PDB entry 8Z8J | electron microscopy, 3.16 A resolution | chains B and E of the 5 polymer chains in the assembly

Chain B:
Molecule: RNA-directed RNA polymerase catalytic subunit
From: Thogoto virus (isolate SiAr 126)
Notes: EC 2.7.7.48
UniProtKB: O41353 (RDRP_THOGV); residue numbers follow UniProt; this construct covers 1-710
Sequence (710 residues; each row starts with the number of its first residue):
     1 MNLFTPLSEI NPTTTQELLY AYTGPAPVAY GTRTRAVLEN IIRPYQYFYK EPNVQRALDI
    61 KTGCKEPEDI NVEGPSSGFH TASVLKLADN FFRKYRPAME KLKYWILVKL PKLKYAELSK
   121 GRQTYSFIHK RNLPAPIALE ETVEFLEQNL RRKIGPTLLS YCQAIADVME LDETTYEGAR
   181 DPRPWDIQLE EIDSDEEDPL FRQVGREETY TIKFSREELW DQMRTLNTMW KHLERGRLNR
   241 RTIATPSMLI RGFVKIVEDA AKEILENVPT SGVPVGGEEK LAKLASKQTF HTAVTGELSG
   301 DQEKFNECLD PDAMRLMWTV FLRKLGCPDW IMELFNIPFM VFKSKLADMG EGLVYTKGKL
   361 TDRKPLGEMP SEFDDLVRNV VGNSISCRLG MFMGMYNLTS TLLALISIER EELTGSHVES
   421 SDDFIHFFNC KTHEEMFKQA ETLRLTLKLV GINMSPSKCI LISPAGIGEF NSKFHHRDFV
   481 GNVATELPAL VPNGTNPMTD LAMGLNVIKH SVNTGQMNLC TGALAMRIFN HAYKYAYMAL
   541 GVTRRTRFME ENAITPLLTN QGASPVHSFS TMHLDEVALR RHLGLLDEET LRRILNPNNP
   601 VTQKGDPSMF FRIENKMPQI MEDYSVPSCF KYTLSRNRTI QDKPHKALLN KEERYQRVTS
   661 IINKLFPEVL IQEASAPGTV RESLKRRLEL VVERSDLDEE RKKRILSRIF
Disordered / not traced: 179-208, 604-619, 637-644
Construct notes: conflict Leu7 (Arg in O41353), Trp230 (Cys in O41353)

Chain E:
Molecule: 17-nt RNA strand
Sequence (17 nucleotides; row label = number of the first residue in the row):
     1 GACUGCCUGU UUUUGCU
Disordered / not traced: 1-13

Interface between chain B and chain E:
Residue-residue contacts - 7 pairs, chain B then chain E:
  His531(B) - C16(E)  hydrogen bond to the base
  His531(B) - U17(E)  salt bridge to the phosphate
  Tyr535(B) - C16(E)  stacking on the base
  Leu540(B) - C16(E)  sugar contact
  Leu540(B) - U17(E)  phosphate contact
  Gly541(B) - G15(E)  sugar contact
  Val542(B) - G15(E)  hydrogen bond to the sugar
Interface residues without a listed pair, chain B (6 interface residues in all): Arg544
Interface residues without a listed pair, chain E (4 interface residues in all): U14

In short:
6 residues of chain B face 4 of chain E across their interface; the contacts include 2 hydrogen bonds, 1 salt
bridge and 1 aromatic stacking contact. Polar pairs include His531(B)-C16(E), Val542(B)-G15(E) and
His531(B)-U17(E).
Chain B is RNA-directed RNA polymerase catalytic subunit (Thogoto virus (isolate SiAr 126)) and chain E is a
17-nt RNA strand; the structure, Cryo-EM structure of Thogoto virus polymerase in transcription pre-initiation
conformation 2, was determined by electron microscopy together with 8Z85, 8Z8N, 8Z8X, 8Z90, 8Z97, 8Z98 and 3
further entries from the same study.
